7ZNL - chains e and m of the 28 polymer chains in the assembly; structure by electron microscopy, 3.45 A resolution.

Chain e (and m):
Name: THO complex subunit 5 homolog
From: Homo sapiens
Notes: chain m of this document is another copy of the same molecule, construct and numbering; everything in this record applies to it too
UniProtKB: Q13769 (THOC5_HUMAN); residue numbers follow UniProt; this construct covers 1-683
Chain sequence (683 residues; row label = number of the first residue in the row):
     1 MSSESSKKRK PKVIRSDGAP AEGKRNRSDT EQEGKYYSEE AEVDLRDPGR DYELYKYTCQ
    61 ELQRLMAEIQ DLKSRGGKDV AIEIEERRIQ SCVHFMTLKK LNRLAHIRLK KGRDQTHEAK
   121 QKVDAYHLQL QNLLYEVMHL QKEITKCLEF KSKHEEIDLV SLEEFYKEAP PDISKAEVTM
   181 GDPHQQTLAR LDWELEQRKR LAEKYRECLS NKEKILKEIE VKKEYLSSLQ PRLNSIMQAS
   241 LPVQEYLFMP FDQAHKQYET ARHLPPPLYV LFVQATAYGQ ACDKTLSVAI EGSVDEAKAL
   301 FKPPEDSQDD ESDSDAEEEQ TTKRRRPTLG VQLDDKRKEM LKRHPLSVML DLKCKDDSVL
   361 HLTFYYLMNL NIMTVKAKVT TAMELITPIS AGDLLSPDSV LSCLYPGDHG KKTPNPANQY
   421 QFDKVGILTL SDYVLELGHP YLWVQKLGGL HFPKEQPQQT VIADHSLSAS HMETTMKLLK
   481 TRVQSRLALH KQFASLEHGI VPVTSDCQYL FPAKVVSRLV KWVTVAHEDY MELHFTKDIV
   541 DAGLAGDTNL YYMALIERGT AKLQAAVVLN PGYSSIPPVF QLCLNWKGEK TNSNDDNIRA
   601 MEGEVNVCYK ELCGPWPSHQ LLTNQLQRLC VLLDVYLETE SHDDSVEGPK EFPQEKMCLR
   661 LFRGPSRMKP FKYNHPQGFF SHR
Disordered / not traced: 1-37, 48-51, 76-79, 145-188, 248-251, 300-332, 426-429, 454-461, 643-658, 676-677 (chain m: 1-49, 77-79, 152-157, 180-181, 241-242, 249-256, 300-333, 428-429, 458-469, 643-658)
Swiss-Prot annotation at these positions:
  - motif: K7 to K10 (Nuclear localization signal)
  - modified residue: S2 (N-acetylserine), S5 (Phosphoserine), S6 (Phosphoserine), Y225 (Phosphotyrosine), S307 (Phosphoserine), S312 (Phosphoserine), S314 (Phosphoserine), T328 (Phosphothreonine)
  - cross-link: K153 (Glycyl lysine isopeptide (Lys-Gly) (interchain with G-Cter in SUMO2))

Interface between chain e and chain m:
Pairs across the interface (24; chain e residue first):
  I236(e) - A239(m)
  V243(e) - R232(m)
  L247(e) - S228(m)
  L247(e) - R232(m)
  Y258(e) - H451(m)
  Y258(e) - P453(m)
  R262(e) - P457(m)
  Y269(e) - P453(m)
  Y269(e) - K454(m)  hydrogen bond (side chain-backbone)
  Y269(e) - E455(m)
  Y269(e) - P457(m)
  V273(e) - P416(m)  hydrophobic
  Q274(e) - P416(m)
  Q274(e) - Y420(m)  hydrogen bond
  A277(e) - P416(m)
  A277(e) - A417(m)
  A277(e) - Y420(m)  hydrophobic
  Y278(e) - Y420(m)
  A281(e) - A417(m)
  A281(e) - Y420(m)  hydrophobic
  C282(e) - K424(m)
  A469(e) - Q419(m)
  A469(e) - Y420(m)
  M472(e) - Y420(m)
Other interface residues (no listed pair), chain e (17 interface residues in all): A261, H465, S468
Other interface residues (no listed pair), chain m (15 interface residues in all): L229, S235

Summary:
17 residues of chain e face 15 of chain m across their interface; the contacts include 2 hydrogen bonds. Polar
pairs include Y269(e)-K454(m) and Q274(e)-Y420(m).
Chain e and chain m are both THO complex subunit 5 homolog (Homo sapiens); the structure, Structure of the
human TREX core THO-UAP56 complex, was determined by electron microscopy.
